2VOF - chains B and C of the 4 polymer chains in the assembly; structure by X-ray diffraction, 1.80 A resolution.

Chain B:
Protein: Bcl-2-binding component 3
Source organism: Mus musculus
Notes: fragment: bh3-domain, residues 130-155
Reference sequence: Q99ML1 (BBC3_MOUSE); numbering as in UniProt (aligned over 130-155)
Chain sequence (26 residues; numbered 130 to 155; the number before each row is that of its first residue):
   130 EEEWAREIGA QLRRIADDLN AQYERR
Unresolved in the structure: 130, 154-155
Differences from the reference sequence: engineered mutation Ile144 (Met in Q99ML1)
Curated features (UniProtKB/Swiss-Prot):
  - motif: Ile137 to Gln151 (BH3)
What the authors report for this chain:
  - mutagenesis - M144I (KD < 1 nM): unchanged binding to Bcl-2-related protein A1 (chain C)

Chain C:
Protein: Bcl-2-related protein A1
Source organism: Mus musculus
Reference sequence: Q07440 (B2LA1_MOUSE); numbering as in UniProt (aligned over 1-152)
Chain sequence (157 residues; numbered -4 to 152; the number before each row is that of its first residue; numbers below 1 keep their minus sign (Gly-4 is residue -4)):
    -4 GPLGSMAESE LMHIHSLAEH YLQYVLQVPA FESAPSQACR VLQRVAFSVQ KEVEKNLKSY
    56 LDDFHVESID TARIIFNQVM EKEFEDGIIN WGRIVTIFAF GGVLLKKLKQ EQIALDVSAY
   116 KQVSSFVAEF IMNNTGEWIR QNGGWEDGFI KKFEPKS
Unresolved in the structure: -4 to -3, 28-29, 150-152
Differences from the reference sequence: engineered mutation Lys104 (Pro in Q07440), Ser113 (Cys in Q07440)
Modified positions: Mse1, Mse7, Mse75, Mse127 (selenomethionine; parent Met)
Curated features (UniProtKB/Swiss-Prot):
  - motif: Lys77 to Gly97 (BH1), Glu132 to Lys147 (BH2)

Chain B / chain C interface:
Pairs across the interface (8; chain B residue first):
  Arg143(B) - Val44(C)
  Arg143(B) - Glu47(C)  salt bridge
  Asp147(B) - Glu47(C)
  Asp147(B) - Asn51(C)
  Ala150(B) - Asn51(C)
  Ala150(B) - Leu52(C)  hydrophobic
  Gln151(B) - Lys50(C)  hydrogen bond
  Gln151(B) - Asn51(C)  hydrogen bond (backbone-backbone)
Other interface residues (no listed pair), chain B (6 interface residues in all): Leu148, Glu153
Other interface residues (no listed pair), chain C (8 interface residues in all): Ser43, Ser54, Tyr55

Overview:
6 residues of chain B and 8 residues of chain C are in contact; the contacts include 2 hydrogen bonds and 1
salt bridge. Among the polar pairs are Arg143(B)-Glu47(C), Gln151(B)-Lys50(C) and Gln151(B)-Asn51(C). From the
paper: M144I of chain B leaves binding to Bcl-2-related protein A1 (chain C) unchanged.
Here chain B is Bcl-2-binding component 3 and chain C is Bcl-2-related protein A1, both from Mus musculus.
Entry 2VOF (Structure of mouse A1 bound to the Puma BH3-domain) was determined by X-ray diffraction together
with 2VOG, 2VOH and 2VOI from the same study.
